PDB entry 9LA2 | electron microscopy, 3.20 A resolution | chains C and D of the 4 polymer chains in the assembly

Chain C (and D):
Molecule: Potassium channel GORK
From: Arabidopsis thaliana
Notes: chain D of this document is another copy of the same molecule, construct and numbering; everything in this record applies to it too
UniProt: Q94A76 (GORK_ARATH); residues 2-820 here = UniProt positions 2-820
Amino-acid sequence (834 residues; each row starts with the number of its first residue; numbers below 1 keep their minus sign (Met-7 is residue -7)):
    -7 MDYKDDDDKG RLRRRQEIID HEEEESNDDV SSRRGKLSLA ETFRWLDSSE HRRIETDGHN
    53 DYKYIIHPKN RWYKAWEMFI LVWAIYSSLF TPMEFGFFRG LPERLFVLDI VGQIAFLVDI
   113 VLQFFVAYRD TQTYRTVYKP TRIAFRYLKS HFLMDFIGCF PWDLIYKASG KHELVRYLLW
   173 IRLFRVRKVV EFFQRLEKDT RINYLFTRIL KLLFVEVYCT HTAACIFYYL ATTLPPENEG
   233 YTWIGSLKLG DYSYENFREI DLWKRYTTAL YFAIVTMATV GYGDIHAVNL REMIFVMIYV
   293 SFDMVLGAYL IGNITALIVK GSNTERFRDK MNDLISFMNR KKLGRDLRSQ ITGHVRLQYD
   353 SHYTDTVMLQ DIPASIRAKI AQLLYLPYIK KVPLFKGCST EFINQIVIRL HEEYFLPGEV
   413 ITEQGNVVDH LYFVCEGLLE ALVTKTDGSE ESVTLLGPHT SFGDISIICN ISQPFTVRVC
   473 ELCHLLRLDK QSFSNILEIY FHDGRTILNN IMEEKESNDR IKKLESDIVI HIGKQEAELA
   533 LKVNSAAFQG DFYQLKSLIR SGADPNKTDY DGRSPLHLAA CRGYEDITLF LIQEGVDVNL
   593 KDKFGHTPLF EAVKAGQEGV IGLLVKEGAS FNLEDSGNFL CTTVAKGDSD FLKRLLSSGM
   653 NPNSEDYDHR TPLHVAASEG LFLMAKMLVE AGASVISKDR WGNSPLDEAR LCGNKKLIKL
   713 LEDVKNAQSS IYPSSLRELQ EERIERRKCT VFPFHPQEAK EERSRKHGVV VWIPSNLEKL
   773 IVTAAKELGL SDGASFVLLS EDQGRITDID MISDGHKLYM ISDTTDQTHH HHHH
Not modelled in the structure: -7 to 49, 726-826
Sequence notes: initiating methionine (-7); expression tag (-6 to 1, 821-826)
UniProt features mapped onto this chain:
  - binding site (a nucleoside 3',5'-cyclic phosphate): Leu386 to Glu508
From the paper describing this entry:
  - post-translational modification sites: Ser518 (citing earlier work)

Interface between chain C and chain D:
Residue-residue contacts (18; chain C residue first):
  Gly273(C) - Gly273(D)
  Gln541(C) - Asp578(D)  hydrogen bond
  Gly639(C) - Ser641(D)
  Asp640(C) - Asp642(D)
  Ser641(C) - Gly639(D)
  Ser641(C) - Asp640(D)
  Ser641(C) - Ser641(D)  hydrogen bond (side chain-backbone)
  Ser641(C) - Asp642(D)  hydrogen bond (backbone-side chain)
  Asp642(C) - Asp640(D)
  Asp642(C) - Asp642(D)  hydrogen bond (backbone-side chain)
  Arg646(C) - Asp642(D)  salt bridge
  Glu671(C) - Phe674(D)
  Glu671(C) - Leu675(D)
  Glu671(C) - Lys708(D)
  Leu673(C) - Gly639(D)
  Lys708(C) - Glu671(D)  hydrogen bond (side chain-backbone)
  Lys708(C) - Gly672(D)
  Lys708(C) - Cys704(D)  hydrogen bond (side chain-backbone)
Interface residues without a listed pair, chain C (14 interface residues in all): Thr271, Phe643, Gly672, Cys704
Interface residues without a listed pair, chain D (16 interface residues in all): Thr271, Phe643, Leu673, Asn706

In short:
Chain C and chain D form an interface of 14 and 16 residues respectively; the contacts include 6 hydrogen
bonds and 1 salt bridge. Among the polar pairs are Arg646(C)-Asp642(D), Gln541(C)-Asp578(D) and
Ser641(C)-Ser641(D). From UniProt: nucleoside 3',5'-cyclic phosphate-binding residues Leu386(C) and Glu508(C)
on chain C. The paper reports a modification site at Ser518(C).
Chain C and chain D are both Potassium channel GORK (Arabidopsis thaliana); the structure, Arabidopsis GORK
WT2, was determined by electron microscopy together with 9L9U, 9LA0, 9LA1, 9LA3 and 9LA7 from the same study.
